Entry 1DFK (X-ray diffraction, 4.20 A resolution (low resolution: residue-level contacts below are approximate; hydrogen-bond / salt-bridge calls are withheld)); this record covers chains A and Z of the 3 polymer chains in the assembly.

Chain A:
Protein: Myosin head
From: Argopecten irradians
Notes: fragment: heavy chain
UniProt: P24733 (MYS_AEQIR); numbering as in UniProt (aligned over 6-835)
Sequence (830 residues; each row starts with the number of its first residue):
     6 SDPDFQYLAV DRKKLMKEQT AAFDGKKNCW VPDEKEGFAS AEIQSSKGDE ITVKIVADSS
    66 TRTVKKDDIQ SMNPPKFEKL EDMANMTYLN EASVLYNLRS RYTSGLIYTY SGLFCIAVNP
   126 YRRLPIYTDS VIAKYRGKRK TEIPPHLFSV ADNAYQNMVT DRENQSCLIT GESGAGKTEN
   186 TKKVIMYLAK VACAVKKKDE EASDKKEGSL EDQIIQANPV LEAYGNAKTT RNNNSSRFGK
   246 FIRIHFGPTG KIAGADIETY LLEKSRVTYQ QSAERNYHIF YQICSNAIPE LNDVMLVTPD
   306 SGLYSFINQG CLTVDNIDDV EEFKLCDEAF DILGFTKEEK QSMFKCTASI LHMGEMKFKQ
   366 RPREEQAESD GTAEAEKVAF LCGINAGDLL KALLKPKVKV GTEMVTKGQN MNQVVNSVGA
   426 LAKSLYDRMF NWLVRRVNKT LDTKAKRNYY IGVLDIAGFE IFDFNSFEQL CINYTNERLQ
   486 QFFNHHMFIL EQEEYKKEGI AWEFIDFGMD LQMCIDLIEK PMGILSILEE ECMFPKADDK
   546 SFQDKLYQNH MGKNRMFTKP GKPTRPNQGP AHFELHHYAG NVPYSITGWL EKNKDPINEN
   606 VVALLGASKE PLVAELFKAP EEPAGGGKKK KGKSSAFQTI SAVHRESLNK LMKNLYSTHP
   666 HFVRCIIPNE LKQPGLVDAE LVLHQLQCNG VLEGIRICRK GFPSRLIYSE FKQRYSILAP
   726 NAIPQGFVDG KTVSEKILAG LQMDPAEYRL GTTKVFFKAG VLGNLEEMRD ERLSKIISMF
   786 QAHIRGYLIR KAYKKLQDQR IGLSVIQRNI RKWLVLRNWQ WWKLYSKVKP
Not modelled in the structure: 17-27, 197-215, 231-241, 279-292, 365-371, 403-415, 569-571, 625-643, 730-734
Curated features (UniProtKB/Swiss-Prot):
  - region: Leu-653 to Glu-675 (Actin-binding)
  - binding site (ATP): Gly-176 to Thr-183

Chain Z:
Protein: Myosin head
From: Argopecten irradians
Notes: fragment: essential light chain
UniProt: P07291 (MLE_AEQIR); residues 3-154 here correspond to UniProt positions 4-155 (UniProt number = residue number + 1)
Sequence (152 residues; row label = number of the first residue in the row):
     3 LSQDEIDDLK DVFELFDFWD GRDGAVDAFK LGDVCRCLGI NPRNEDVFAV GGTHKMGEKS
    63 LPFEEFLPAY EGLMDCEQGT FADYMEAFKT FDREGQGFIS GAELRHVLTA LGERLSDEDV
   123 DEIIKLTDLQ EDLEGNVKYE DFVKKVMAGP YP
Ion coordination: Ca2+: Asp-19, Gly-23, Ala-27

Chain A / chain Z interface:
Contacting residue pairs (8):
  Pro-725(A) / Ala-84(Z)
  Ala-787(A) / Asn-43(Z)
  Ala-787(A) / Pro-44(Z)
  His-788(A) / Asn-43(Z)
  Gly-791(A) / Arg-38(Z)
  Ile-794(A) / Arg-38(Z)
  Arg-795(A) / Arg-38(Z)
  Lys-796(A) / Pro-152(Z)
Interface residues without a listed pair, chain A (14 interface residues in all): Ile-722, Ser-779, Ile-781, Ser-783, Met-784, Gln-786, Tyr-792
Interface residues without a listed pair, chain Z (12 interface residues in all): Arg-45, Gly-81, Glu-88, Ala-89, Gly-114, Glu-115, Val-148

Summary:
14 residues of chain A face 12 of chain Z across their interface. Asp-19(Z), Gly-23(Z) and Ala-27(Z)
coordinate Ca2+. From UniProt: 8 ATP-binding residues on chain A.
Chain A is Myosin head and chain Z is Myosin head, both from Argopecten irradians; the structure,
Nucleotide-free scallop myosin S1-near rigor state, was determined by X-ray diffraction, deposited together
with 1DFL.
